Entry 5AHL (X-ray diffraction, 1.95 A resolution); this record covers chain A.

[Chain A]
Molecule: Inosine-5'-monophosphate dehydrogenase
From: Pseudomonas aeruginosa PAO1
Notes: EC 1.1.1.205; fragment: catalytic domain, residues 1-92, 202-489
Reference sequence: Q9HXM5 (Q9HXM5_PSEAE); residue numbers follow UniProt; this construct covers 1-92, 202-489
Amino-acid sequence (400 residues; numbered -19 to 489; 109 numbers in that range are skipped by the numbering (no residue carries them; nothing is unmodelled there); the number before each row is that of its first residue; numbers below 1 keep their minus sign (Met-19 is residue -19)):
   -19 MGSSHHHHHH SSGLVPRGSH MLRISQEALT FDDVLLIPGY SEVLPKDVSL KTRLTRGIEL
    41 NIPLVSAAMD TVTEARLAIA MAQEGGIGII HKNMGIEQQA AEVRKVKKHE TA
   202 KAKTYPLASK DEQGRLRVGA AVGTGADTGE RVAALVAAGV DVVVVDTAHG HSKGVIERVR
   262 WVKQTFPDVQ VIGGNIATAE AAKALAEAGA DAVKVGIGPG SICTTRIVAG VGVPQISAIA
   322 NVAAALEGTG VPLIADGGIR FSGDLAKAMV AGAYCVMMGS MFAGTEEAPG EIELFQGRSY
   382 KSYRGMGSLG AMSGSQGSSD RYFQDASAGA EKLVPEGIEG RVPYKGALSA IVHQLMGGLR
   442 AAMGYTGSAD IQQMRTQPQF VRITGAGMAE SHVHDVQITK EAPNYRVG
Unresolved in the structure: -19 to 0, 385-421, 468-489
Construct notes: expression tag (-19 to 0)
Bound ions: Na+ near Gly448 (its only coordinating residue here)
Reported in the primary citation:
  - self-association interface (contacts with another copy of this molecule); pairs are residue here / residue on that copy: Leu375-Ala431, Leu375-Ile432, Tyr425-Tyr425 (pi stacking), Ile373, Leu375, Arg379, Tyr425
  - contacts within the chain: Glu367-Tyr425, Thr366-Lys382 (hydrogen bond), Glu367-Lys382 (hydrogen bond), Ala369-Lys382 (hydrogen bond), Ala364-Lys426 (hydrogen bond), Ser361-Lys426 (hydrogen bond), Met362-Lys426 (hydrogen bond)
  - conformationally variable residues (order/disorder transition): Tyr384 to Gly421, Ala467 to Arg487

[In short]
The paper reports conformational variability at Tyr384 and Ala467; a self-association interface involving
Ile373, Leu375 and Arg379 among others.
Chain A is Inosine-5'-monophosphate dehydrogenase (Pseudomonas aeruginosa PAO1); the structure, Apo-form of
the DeltaCBS mutant of IMPDH from Pseudomonas aeruginosa, was determined by X-ray diffraction (same
publication as 5AHM and 5AHN).
